5KXV - chain A; structure by X-ray diffraction, 0.98 A resolution.

[Chain A]
Name: Proteinase K
Organism: Engyodontium album
Notes: EC 3.4.21.64
UniProtKB: P06873 (PRTK_ENGAL); residues 1-279 here correspond to UniProt positions 106-384 (UniProt number = residue number + 105)
Sequence (279 residues; each row starts with the number of its first residue):
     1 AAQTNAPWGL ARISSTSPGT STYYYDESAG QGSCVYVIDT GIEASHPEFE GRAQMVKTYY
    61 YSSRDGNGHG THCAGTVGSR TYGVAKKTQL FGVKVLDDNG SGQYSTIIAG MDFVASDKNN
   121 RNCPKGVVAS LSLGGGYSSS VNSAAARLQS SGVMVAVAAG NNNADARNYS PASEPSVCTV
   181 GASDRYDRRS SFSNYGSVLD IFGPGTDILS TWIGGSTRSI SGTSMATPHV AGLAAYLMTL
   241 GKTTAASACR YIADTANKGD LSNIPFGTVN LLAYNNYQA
Construct notes: variant D207 (Ser312 in P06873)
UniProt features mapped onto this chain:
  - active site (Charge relay system): D39, H69, S224
  - binding site (Ca(2+)): T16, P175, V177, D200, D260
Disulfides: C34-C123, C178-C249
Metal / ion sites: Ca2+ site 1: T16, D260; Ca2+ site 2: P175, V177, D200 (together with glycerol)
Reported in the primary citation:
  - contacts within the chain: H69-S224 (hydrogen bond)

[In short]
The Ca2+ site 1 is built by T16 and D260. The Ca2+ site 2 is built by P175, V177 and D200. Curated annotation
(UniProt) lists 3 active-site residues and 5 Ca2+-binding residues. From the paper: contacts within the chain
involving S224 and H69.
Chain A is Proteinase K (Engyodontium album); the structure, Structure Proteinase K at 0.98 Angstroms, was
determined by X-ray diffraction, deposited together with 5KXU.
